Entry 9AS8 (electron microscopy, 2.54 A resolution); this record covers chains B and E of the 5 polymer chains in the assembly.

[Chain B]
Molecule: G subunit q (Gi2-mini-Gq chimeric)
Organism: Homo sapiens
Chain sequence (246 residues; row label = number of the first residue in the row):
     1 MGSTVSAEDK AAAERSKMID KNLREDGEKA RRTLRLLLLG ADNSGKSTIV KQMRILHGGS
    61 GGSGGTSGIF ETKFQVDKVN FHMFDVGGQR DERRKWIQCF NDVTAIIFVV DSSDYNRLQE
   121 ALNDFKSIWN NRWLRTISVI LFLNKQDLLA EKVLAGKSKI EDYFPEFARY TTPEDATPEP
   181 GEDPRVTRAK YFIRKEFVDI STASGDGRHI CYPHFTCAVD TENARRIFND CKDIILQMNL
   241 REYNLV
Not modelled in the structure: 1-3, 55-67, 174-182

[Chain E]
Molecule: single chain Fab (svFv16)
Organism: Homo sapiens
Notes: antibody fragment or engineered binder
Chain sequence (267 residues; row label = number of the first residue in the row; note: 5 numbers in that range are skipped by the numbering (no residue carries them; nothing is unmodelled there); a row labelled like 119A-119Q holds insertion residues (119A, then the next letters in order)):
     1 DVQLVESGGG LVQPGGSRKL SCSASGFAFS SFGMHWVRQA PEKGLEWVAY ISSGSGTIYY
    61 ADTVKGRFTI SRDDPKNTLF LQMTSLRSED TAMYYCVRSI YYYGSSPFDF WGQGTTLTV
119A-119Q SSGGGGSGGGGSGGGGS
   125 DIVMTQATSS VPVTPGESVS ISCRSSKSLL HSNGNTYLYW FLQRPGQSPQ LLIYRMSNLA
   185 SGVPDRFSGS GSGTAFTLTI SRLEAEDVGV YYCMQHLEYP LTFGAGTKLE LKAAALEVLF
   245 QGPHHHHHHH H
Not modelled in the structure: 1, 36, 119A-119Q, 236-255
Cystine bridges: Cys22-Cys96, Cys147-Cys217

[Chain B / chain E interface]
Contacting residue pairs (25):
  Thr4(B) - His155(E)
  Ser6(B) - His155(E)
  Ser6(B) - Asn157(E)  hydrogen bond
  Ser6(B) - Tyr161(E)  hydrogen bond
  Ala7(B) - His220(E)
  Ala7(B) - Leu221(E)
  Ala7(B) - Tyr223(E)  hydrophobic
  Glu8(B) - Tyr101(E)
  Glu8(B) - Tyr161(E)
  Glu8(B) - Tyr163(E)  hydrogen bond
  Glu8(B) - Arg179(E)  salt bridge
  Glu8(B) - His220(E)
  Asp9(B) - Asn157(E)  hydrogen bond
  Asp9(B) - Tyr161(E)
  Lys10(B) - Tyr59(E)  hydrogen bond
  Ala11(B) - Tyr101(E)  hydrophobic
  Ala12(B) - Tyr101(E)
  Glu14(B) - Ser52(E)  hydrogen bond
  Glu14(B) - Ser53(E)
  Glu14(B) - Gly56(E)
  Glu14(B) - Thr57(E)  hydrogen bond
  Arg15(B) - Tyr101(E)
  Arg15(B) - Tyr102(E)
  Met18(B) - Ser53(E)
  Met18(B) - Gly54(E)
Also at the interface, not in a pair above, chain B (12 interface residues in all): Val5
Also at the interface, not in a pair above, chain E (20 interface residues in all): Ser31, Tyr50, Ile100, Pro107

[In short]
12 residues of chain B and 20 residues of chain E are in contact, with 7 hydrogen bonds and 1 salt bridge.
Among the polar pairs are Glu8(B)-Arg179(E), Ser6(B)-Asn157(E) and Ser6(B)-Tyr161(E).
Here chain B is G subunit q (Gi2-mini-Gq chimeric) and chain E is single chain Fab (svFv16), both from Homo
sapiens. Entry 9AS8 (Global reconstruction of 5-HT2AR bound to psilocin in complex with a mini-Gq protein and
scFv16 obtained ...) was determined by electron microscopy together with 9ARY, 9AS0, 9AS2, 9AS4, 9AS6 and 9ASA
from the same study.
